8GRA - chains I and E of the 12 polymer chains in the assembly; structure by electron microscopy, 2.80 A resolution.

== Chain I ==
Name: Type VI secretion system spike protein VgrG
Source organism: Bacteroides fragilis
Reference sequence: A0A3E5IG38 (A0A3E5IG38_BACFG); residues 1-616 here = UniProt positions 1-616
Chain sequence (616 residues; numbered 1 to 616; the number before each row is that of its first residue):
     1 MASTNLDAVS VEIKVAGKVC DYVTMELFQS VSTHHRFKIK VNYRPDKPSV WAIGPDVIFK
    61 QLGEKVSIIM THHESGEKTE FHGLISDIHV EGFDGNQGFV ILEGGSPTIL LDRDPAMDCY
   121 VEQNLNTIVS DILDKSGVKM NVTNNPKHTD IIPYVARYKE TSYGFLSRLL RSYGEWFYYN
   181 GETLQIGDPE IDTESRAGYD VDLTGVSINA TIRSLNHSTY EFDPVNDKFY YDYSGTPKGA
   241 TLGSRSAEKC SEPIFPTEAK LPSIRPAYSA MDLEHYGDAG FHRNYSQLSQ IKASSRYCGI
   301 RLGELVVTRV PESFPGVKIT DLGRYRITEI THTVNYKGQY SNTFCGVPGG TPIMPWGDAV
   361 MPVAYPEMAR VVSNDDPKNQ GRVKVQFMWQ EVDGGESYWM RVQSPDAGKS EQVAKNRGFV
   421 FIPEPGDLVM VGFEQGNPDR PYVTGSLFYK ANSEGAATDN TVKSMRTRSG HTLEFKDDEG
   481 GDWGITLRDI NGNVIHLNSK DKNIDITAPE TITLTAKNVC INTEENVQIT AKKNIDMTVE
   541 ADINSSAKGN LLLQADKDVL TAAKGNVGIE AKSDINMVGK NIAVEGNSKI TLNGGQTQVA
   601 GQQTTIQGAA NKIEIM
Disordered / not traced: 1-2, 616

== Chain E ==
Name: Bacterodales T6SS protein TssD (Hcp)
Source organism: Bacteroides fragilis
Reference sequence: A0A081TQ32 (A0A081TQ32_BACFG); residue numbers follow UniProt; this construct covers 1-129
Chain sequence (129 residues; numbered 1 to 129; the number before each row is that of its first residue):
     1 MAFRATLSFA GKEFDVLDCT YSLKRDVDSK GRPSSNIYGG QIRLHVESTD DTSILENMTN
    61 QFKPHSGSIV FKKGDEEAKM KELTWENGYI TEFTENIDIV GSQPMTITFV VSAQVIKIGG
   121 AQFEQNWPK
Disordered / not traced: 1, 76

== How chain I and chain E interact ==
Residue-residue contacts (15; chain I residue first):
  Ser3(I) - Glu124(E)
  Thr4(I) - Glu124(E)
  Asn5(I) - Asn36(E)
  Asn5(I) - Ile37(E)  hydrogen bond (side chain-backbone)
  Asn5(I) - Phe123(E)
  Asn5(I) - Glu124(E)
  Leu6(I) - Asn36(E)
  Asp7(I) - Asn36(E)
  Asp21(I) - Pro128(E)
  Pro45(I) - Phe62(E)
  Asp46(I) - Phe62(E)
  Asp200(I) - Lys30(E)
  Asp200(I) - Arg32(E)  salt bridge
  Arg296(I) - Asp28(E)  salt bridge
  Arg296(I) - Ser34(E)
Other interface residues (no listed pair), chain I (12 interface residues in all): Lys337, Gln339
Other interface residues (no listed pair), chain E (11 interface residues in all): Asp26

== Summary ==
12 residues of chain I and 11 residues of chain E are in contact; the contacts include 1 hydrogen bond and 2
salt bridges. Polar contacts include Asp200(I)-Arg32(E), Arg296(I)-Asp28(E) and Asn5(I)-Ile37(E).
Here chain I is Type VI secretion system spike protein VgrG and chain E is Bacterodales T6SS protein TssD
(Hcp), both from Bacteroides fragilis. Entry 8GRA (Structure of Type VI secretion system cargo delivery
vehicle Hcp-VgrG-PAAR) was determined by electron microscopy, deposited together with 7YW0.
